9C51 - chains A and T of the 4 polymer chains in the assembly; structure by electron microscopy, 2.42 A resolution.

# Chain A
Protein: DNA polymerase gamma
Source organism: Saccharomyces cerevisiae
Notes: EC 2.7.7.7
UniProtKB: P15801 (DPOG_YEAST); numbering as in UniProt (aligned over 30-1254)
Amino-acid sequence (1240 residues; each row starts with the number of its first residue):
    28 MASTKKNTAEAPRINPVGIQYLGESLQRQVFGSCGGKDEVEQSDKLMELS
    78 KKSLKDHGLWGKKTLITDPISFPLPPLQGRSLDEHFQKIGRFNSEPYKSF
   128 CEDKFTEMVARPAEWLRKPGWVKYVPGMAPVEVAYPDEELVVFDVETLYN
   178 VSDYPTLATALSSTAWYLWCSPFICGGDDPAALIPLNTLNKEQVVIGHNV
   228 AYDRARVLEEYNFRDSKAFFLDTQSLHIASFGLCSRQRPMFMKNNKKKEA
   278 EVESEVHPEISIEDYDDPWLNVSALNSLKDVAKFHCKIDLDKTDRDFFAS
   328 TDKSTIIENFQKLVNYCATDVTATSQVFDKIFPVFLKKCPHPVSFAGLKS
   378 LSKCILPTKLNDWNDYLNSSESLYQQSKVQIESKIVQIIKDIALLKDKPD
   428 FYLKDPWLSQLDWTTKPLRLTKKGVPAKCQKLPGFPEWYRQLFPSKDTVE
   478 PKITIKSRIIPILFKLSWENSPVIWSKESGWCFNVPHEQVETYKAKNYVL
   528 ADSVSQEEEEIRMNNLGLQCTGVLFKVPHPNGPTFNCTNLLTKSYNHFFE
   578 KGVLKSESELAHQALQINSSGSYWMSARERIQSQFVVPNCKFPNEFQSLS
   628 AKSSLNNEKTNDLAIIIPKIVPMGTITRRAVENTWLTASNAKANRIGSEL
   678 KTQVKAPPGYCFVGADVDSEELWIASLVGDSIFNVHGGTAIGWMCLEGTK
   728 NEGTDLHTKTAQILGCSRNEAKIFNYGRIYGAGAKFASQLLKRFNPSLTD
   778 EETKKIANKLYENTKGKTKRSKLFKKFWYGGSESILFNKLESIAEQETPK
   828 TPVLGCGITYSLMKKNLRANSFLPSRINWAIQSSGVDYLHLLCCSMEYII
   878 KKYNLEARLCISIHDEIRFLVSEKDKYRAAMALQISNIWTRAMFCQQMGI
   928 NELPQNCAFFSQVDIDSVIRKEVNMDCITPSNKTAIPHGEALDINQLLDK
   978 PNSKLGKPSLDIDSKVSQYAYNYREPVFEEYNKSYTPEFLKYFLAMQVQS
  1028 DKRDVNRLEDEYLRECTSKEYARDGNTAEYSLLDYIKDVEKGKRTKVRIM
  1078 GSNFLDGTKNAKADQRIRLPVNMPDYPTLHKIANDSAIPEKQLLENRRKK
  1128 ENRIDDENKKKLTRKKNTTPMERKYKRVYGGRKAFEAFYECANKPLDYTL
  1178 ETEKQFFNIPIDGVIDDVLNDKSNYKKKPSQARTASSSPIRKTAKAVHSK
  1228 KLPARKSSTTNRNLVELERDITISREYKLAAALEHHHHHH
Not modelled in the structure: 28-34, 1045-1267
Sequence notes: expression tag (28-29, 1255-1267); conflict Val222 (Ile in P15801), Lys357 (Glu in P15801), Ala420 (Val in P15801), Met540 (Thr in P15801), Asn541 (His in P15801), Asn616 (Ser in P15801), Thr661 (Ala in P15801), Pro978 (Ser in P15801), Ser986 (Asn in P15801)
Bound ions: Mg2+: Asp693, Val694, Asp892 (together with 2'-deoxyadenosine 5'-triphosphate)
Ligand contacts: 2'-deoxyadenosine 5'-triphosphate (DTP): Asp693, Val694, Asp695, Ser696, Glu697, Glu698, Lys727, His734, Arg745, Lys749, Tyr753, Asp892
What the authors report for this chain:
  - binding site for Non-Template DNA: Lys794 to Lys803
  - mutagenesis - K794A/K796A/R797A/K803A: decreased catalytic activity on double-stranded DNA

# Chain T
Molecule: Template DNA
Sequence (42 nucleotides; numbered -1 to 40; the number before each row is that of its first residue; numbers below 1 keep their minus sign (DC-1 is residue -1)):
    -1 CGGTCGAGAGTCACGACTACCCGCGCGCCGCAGACTGTCTTC
Not modelled in the structure: -1 to 7, 39-40

# Chain A / chain T interface
Contacting residue pairs (35):
  Ser262(A) - DC19(T)  hydrogen bond to the phosphate
  Arg263(A) - DC18(T)  salt bridge to the phosphate
  Gln264(A) - DC18(T)  hydrogen bond to the phosphate
  Gln264(A) - DC19(T)  phosphate contact
  Thr448(A) - DT34(T)  phosphate contact
  Thr448(A) - DG35(T)  phosphate contact
  Lys449(A) - DT34(T)  sugar contact
  Lys449(A) - DG35(T)  salt bridge to the phosphate
  Pro453(A) - DT34(T)  phosphate contact
  Lys455(A) - DC33(T)  phosphate contact
  Thr481(A) - DC24(T)  phosphate contact
  Arg485(A) - DG25(T)  phosphate contact
  Glu606(A) - DG21(T)  phosphate contact
  Glu606(A) - DC22(T)  phosphate contact
  Arg607(A) - DG21(T)  sugar contact
  Thr652(A) - DC18(T)  phosphate contact
  Thr652(A) - DC19(T)  phosphate contact
  Ile653(A) - DC18(T)  phosphate contact
  Ile653(A) - DC19(T)  hydrogen bond to the phosphate
  Asn660(A) - DC20(T)  phosphate contact
  Tyr753(A) - DT16(T)  base contact
  Gly754(A) - DT16(T)  sugar contact
  Tyr757(A) - DT16(T)  base contact
  Gly758(A) - DC15(T)  sugar contact
  Gly758(A) - DT16(T)  phosphate contact
  Ala759(A) - DT16(T)  phosphate contact
  Gly760(A) - DC15(T)  phosphate contact
  Gly760(A) - DT16(T)  hydrogen bond to the phosphate
  Phe763(A) - DT16(T)  base contact
  Lys803(A) - DA14(T)  salt bridge to the phosphate
  Ser852(A) - DA17(T)  hydrogen bond to the phosphate
  Ser852(A) - DC18(T)  hydrogen bond to the phosphate
  Asn855(A) - DA17(T)  sugar contact
  Gln859(A) - DA17(T)  base contact
  Gln859(A) - DC18(T)  sugar contact
Interface residues without a listed pair, chain A (36 interface residues in all): Leu447, Lys483, Ser484, Met602, Ser603, Gly651, Arg656, Val658, Ile750, Ile756, Pro851
Interface residues without a listed pair, chain T (16 interface residues in all): DG23, DC26

# In short
The interface between chain A and chain T involves 36 residues on one side and 16 on the other, with 6
hydrogen bonds and 3 salt bridges. Polar pairs include Ser262(A)-DC19(T), Gln264(A)-DC18(T) and
Ile653(A)-DC19(T). The paper reports a binding site for Non-Template DNA at Lys794(A); K794A/K796A/R797A/K803A
of chain A reduce catalytic activity on double-stranded DNA.
Chain A is DNA polymerase gamma (Saccharomyces cerevisiae) and chain T is Template DNA; the structure, Cryo-EM
structure of the Strand displacement Complex (IV) of Yeast Mitochondrial DNA polymerase Gamma (MIP1) with ...,
was determined by electron microscopy (same publication as 9C52 and 9C53).
